PDB entry 6HTR | X-ray diffraction, 2.60 A resolution | chains D and E of the 28 polymer chains in the assembly

[Chain D]
Name: Proteasome subunit alpha type-5
Source organism: Saccharomyces cerevisiae (strain ATCC 204508 / S288c)
Reference sequence: P32379 (PSA5_YEAST); residues -7 to 252 here correspond to UniProt positions 1-260 (UniProt number = residue number + 8)
Sequence (260 residues; row label = number of the first residue in the row; numbers below 1 keep their minus sign (Met-7 is residue -7)):
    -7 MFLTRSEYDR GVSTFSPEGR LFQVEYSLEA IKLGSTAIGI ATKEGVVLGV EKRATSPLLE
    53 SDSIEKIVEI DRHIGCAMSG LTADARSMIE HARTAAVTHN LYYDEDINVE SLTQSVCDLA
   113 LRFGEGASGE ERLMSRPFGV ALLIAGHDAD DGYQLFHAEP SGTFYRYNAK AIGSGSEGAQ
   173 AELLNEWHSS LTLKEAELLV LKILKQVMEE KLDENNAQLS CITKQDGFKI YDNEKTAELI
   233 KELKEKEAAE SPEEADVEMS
Disordered / not traced: -7 to 0, 118-124, 243-252

[Chain E]
Name: Proteasome subunit alpha type-6
Source organism: Saccharomyces cerevisiae (strain ATCC 204508 / S288c)
Reference sequence: P40302 (PSA6_YEAST); residues 0-233 here correspond to UniProt positions 1-234 (UniProt number = residue number + 1)
Sequence (234 residues; each row starts with the number of its first residue; numbering starts at 0):
     0 MFRNNYDGDT VTFSPTGRLF QVEYALEAIK QGSVTVGLRS NTHAVLVALK RNADELSSYQ
    60 KKIIKCDEHM GLSLAGLAPD ARVLSNYLRQ QCNYSSLVFN RKLAVERAGH LLCDKAQKNT
   120 QSYGGRPYGV GLLIIGYDKS GAHLLEFQPS GNVTELYGTA IGARSQGAKT YLERTLDTFI
   180 KIDGNPDELI KAGVEAISQS LRDESLTVDN LSIAIVGKDT PFTIYDGEAV AKYI
Disordered / not traced: 0-2

[Chain D / chain E interface]
Residue-residue contacts (42; chain D residue first):
  Ser5(D) - Arg125(E)
  Thr6(D) - Gly7(E)
  Thr6(D) - Gln20(E)
  Phe7(D) - Gln20(E)  hydrogen bond (backbone-side chain)
  Phe7(D) - Tyr23(E)
  Phe7(D) - Ala24(E)  hydrophobic
  Phe7(D) - Leu76(E)  hydrophobic
  Phe7(D) - Arg125(E)
  Phe7(D) - Pro126(E)
  Phe7(D) - Gly128(E)
  Ser8(D) - Tyr23(E)
  Pro9(D) - Tyr23(E)  hydrophobic
  Pro9(D) - Glu26(E)
  Glu10(D) - Gln30(E)
  Gly11(D) - Tyr23(E)
  Gly11(D) - Ala27(E)
  Leu13(D) - Arg125(E)
  Gln106(D) - Arg81(E)  hydrogen bond
  Asp110(D) - Arg81(E)  salt bridge
  Leu113(D) - Pro78(E)  hydrophobic
  Leu113(D) - Asp79(E)
  Leu113(D) - Arg125(E)
  Ser153(D) - Pro78(E)
  Gly154(D) - Pro78(E)
  Thr155(D) - Gln59(E)
  Phe156(D) - Gln59(E)
  Tyr157(D) - Arg50(E)
  Tyr157(D) - Ala52(E)
  Tyr157(D) - Ser56(E)
  Tyr157(D) - Ser57(E)
  Tyr157(D) - Gln59(E)
  Arg158(D) - Ser56(E)
  Arg158(D) - Ser57(E)  hydrogen bond (backbone-backbone)
  Tyr159(D) - Ala52(E)
  Tyr159(D) - Asp53(E)
  Tyr159(D) - Leu55(E)
  Tyr159(D) - Ser56(E)
  Asn160(D) - Leu55(E)  hydrogen bond (backbone-backbone)
  Ala161(D) - Leu55(E)
  Gln172(D) - Asp53(E)  hydrogen bond
  Gln172(D) - Leu55(E)
  Leu175(D) - Leu55(E)
Interface residues without a listed pair, chain D (26 interface residues in all): Arg2, Gly3, Glu117, Leu176
Interface residues without a listed pair, chain E (26 interface residues in all): Asp6, Asn51, Glu54, Tyr122, Gly123

[In short]
The chain D/chain E interface involves 26 residues from each chain, with 5 hydrogen bonds and 1 salt bridge.
Among the polar pairs are Asp110(D)-Arg81(E), Phe7(D)-Gln20(E) and Gln106(D)-Arg81(E).
Here chain D is Proteasome subunit alpha type-5 and chain E is Proteasome subunit alpha type-6, both from
Saccharomyces cerevisiae (strain ATCC 204508 / S288c). Entry 6HTR (Yeast 20S proteasome with human beta2c
(S171G) in complex with 13) was determined by X-ray diffraction (same publication as 6HTB, 6HTC, 6HTD, 6HTP,
6HUB, 6HUC and 30 further entries).
